8IR4 - chains A and C; structure by X-ray diffraction, 1.62 A resolution.

Chain A:
Molecule: SMC5-SMC6 complex localization factor protein 1
Organism: Homo sapiens
UniProtKB: Q9BQI6 (SLF1_HUMAN); residue numbers follow UniProt; this construct covers 1-199
Amino-acid sequence (207 residues; numbered 1 to 207; the number before each row is that of its first residue):
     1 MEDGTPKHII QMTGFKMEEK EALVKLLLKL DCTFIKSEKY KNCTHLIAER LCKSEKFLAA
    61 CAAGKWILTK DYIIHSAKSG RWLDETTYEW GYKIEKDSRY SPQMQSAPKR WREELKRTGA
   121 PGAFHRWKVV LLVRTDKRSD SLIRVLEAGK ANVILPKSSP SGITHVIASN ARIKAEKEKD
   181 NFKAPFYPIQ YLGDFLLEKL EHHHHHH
Disordered / not traced: 1-5, 202-207
Sequence notes: expression tag (200-207)
Reported in the primary citation:
  - mutagenesis - R50A, K56A, L142A, I189A: unchanged stability

Chain C:
Molecule: Ser-asp-ser-cys-asn-ser-sep-ser-ser-asp-ile-ile-arg-asp-leu-leu-glu
Amino-acid sequence (17 residues; each row starts with the number of its first residue):
   436 SDSCNSSSSD IIRDLLE
Disordered / not traced: 436
Modified / non-standard residues: S442 (phosphoserine; SEP)

Chain A / chain C interface:
Contacting residue pairs - 35 pairs, chain A then chain C:
  M12(A) - S442(C)
  T13(A) - S442(C)
  G14(A) - S442(C)
  F15(A) - N440(C)  hydrogen bond (backbone-side chain)
  K16(A) - N440(C)
  M17(A) - D437(C)
  M17(A) - N440(C)
  K20(A) - N440(C)  hydrogen bond
  K36(A) - C439(C)  hydrogen bond (side chain-backbone)
  E38(A) - S441(C)  hydrogen bond
  E38(A) - S442(C)
  R50(A) - S444(C)  hydrogen bond
  C52(A) - S444(C)
  K53(A) - S444(C)  hydrogen bond (backbone-backbone)
  K53(A) - D445(C)
  K53(A) - I446(C)  hydrogen bond (backbone-backbone)
  S54(A) - S442(C)
  S54(A) - S443(C)
  S54(A) - S444(C)  hydrogen bond (backbone-backbone)
  E55(A) - I446(C)
  K56(A) - S442(C)
  L58(A) - I446(C)  hydrophobic
  R134(A) - L450(C)  hydrogen bond (side chain-backbone)
  R134(A) - L451(C)
  R134(A) - E452(C)  hydrogen bond (side chain-backbone)
  K137(A) - D449(C)  hydrogen bond (side chain-backbone)
  K137(A) - L450(C)
  R138(A) - L450(C)
  L142(A) - I447(C)  hydrophobic
  L142(A) - L450(C)  hydrophobic
  V145(A) - I446(C)  hydrophobic
  I189(A) - I447(C)
  I189(A) - L450(C)  hydrophobic
  Q190(A) - I447(C)
  Q190(A) - L451(C)
Also at the interface, not in a pair above, chain A (27 interface residues in all): S37, V133, S141, G193
Also at the interface, not in a pair above, chain C (15 interface residues in all): S438
Interface features reported in the paper:
  - residue pairs: T13(A)-S442(C), G14(A)-S442(C), K56(A)-S442(C)
  - interface residues, chain C: I446(C)
  - hot spots on chain C (mutagenesis) - L450A/L451A (3-fold): decreased binding to SMC5-SMC6 complex localization factor protein 1 (chain A)
  - hot spots on chain C (mutagenesis) - I446A/I447A, I446A/I447A/L450A/L451A: abolished binding to SMC5-SMC6 complex localization factor protein 1 (chain A)

Overview:
27 residues of chain A and 15 residues of chain C are in contact, with 11 hydrogen bonds. Polar contacts
include F15(A)-N440(C), K20(A)-N440(C) and K36(A)-C439(C). The paper describes contacts between T13(A) and
S442(C), G14(A) and S442(C) and K56(A) and S442(C). From the paper: I446A/I447A and I446A/I447A/L450A/L451A of
chain C abolish binding to SMC5-SMC6 complex localization factor protein 1 (chain A); the interface residue
I446(C); 7 substitutions were tested in all.
Here chain A is SMC5-SMC6 complex localization factor protein 1 (Homo sapiens) and chain C is
Ser-asp-ser-cys-asn-ser-sep-ser-ser-asp-ile-ile-arg-asp-leu-leu-glu. Entry 8IR4 (Crystal structure of the SLF1
BRCT domain in complex with a Rad18 peptide containing pS442) was determined by X-ray diffraction, deposited
together with 8IR2.
